Entry 8XB6 (electron microscopy, 3.70 A resolution); this record covers chains P and T of the 22 polymer chains in the assembly.

Chain P (and T):
Name: Major capsid protein
From: Acinetobacter phage SH-Ab 15497
Notes: chain T of this document is another copy of the same molecule, construct and numbering; everything in this record applies to it too
UniProt: A0A2H5BHF7 (A0A2H5BHF7_BPSHA); residue numbers follow UniProt; this construct covers 1-321
Amino-acid sequence (321 residues; numbered 1 to 321; the number before each row is that of its first residue):
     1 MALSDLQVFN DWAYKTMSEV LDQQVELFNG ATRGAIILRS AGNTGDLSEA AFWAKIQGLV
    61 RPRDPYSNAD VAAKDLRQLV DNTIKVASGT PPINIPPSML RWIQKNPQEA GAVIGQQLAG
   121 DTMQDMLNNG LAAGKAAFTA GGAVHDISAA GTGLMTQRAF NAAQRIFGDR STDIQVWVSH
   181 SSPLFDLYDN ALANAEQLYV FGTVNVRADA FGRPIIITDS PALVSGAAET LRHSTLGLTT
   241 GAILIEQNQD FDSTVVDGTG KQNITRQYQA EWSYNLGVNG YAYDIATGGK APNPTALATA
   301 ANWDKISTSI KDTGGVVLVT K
Unresolved in the structure: 1-8 (chain T: 1)

Chain P / chain T interface:
Pairs across the interface - 36 pairs, chain P then chain T:
  Gly-42(P) with Gln-104(T)
  Asn-43(P) with Gln-104(T), hydrogen bond (backbone-side chain)
  Thr-44(P) with Trp-12(T); Ile-103(T), hydrogen bond (side chain-backbone); Gln-104(T)
  Gly-45(P) with Trp-102(T), hydrogen bond (backbone-backbone)
  Asp-46(P) with Trp-102(T)
  Glu-49(P) with Phe-9(T)
  Trp-53(P) with Leu-6(T), hydrophobic
  Asp-75(P) with Ala-2(T), hydrogen bond (side chain-backbone); Asp-5(T)
  Leu-76(P) with Asp-5(T)
  Arg-77(P) with Asp-5(T)
  Gln-78(P) with Asp-5(T); Leu-6(T); Gln-7(T), hydrogen bond (side chain-backbone)
  Val-80(P) with Gln-7(T)
  Lys-85(P) with Trp-102(T), hydrogen bond (side chain-backbone)
  Ala-87(P) with Trp-102(T), hydrophobic
  Pro-92(P) with Gly-260(T)
  Gln-249(P) with Arg-101(T)
  Asp-250(P) with Arg-101(T)
  Asp-252(P) with Pro-97(T); Arg-101(T)
  Thr-254(P) with Asp-257(T); Ile-264(T)
  Val-256(P) with Asp-257(T); Thr-259(T)
  Gln-267(P) with Thr-259(T)
  Gln-269(P) with Thr-259(T); Lys-261(T), hydrogen bond (side chain-backbone); Gln-262(T); Asn-263(T); Ile-264(T)
  Ala-270(P) with Ile-264(T)
  Glu-271(P) with Ile-264(T)
Other interface residues (no listed pair), chain P (28 interface residues in all): Ala-51, Asn-248, Ser-273, Ala-291
Other interface residues (no listed pair), chain T (20 interface residues in all): Pro-107, Gly-258

Overview:
Chain P and chain T form an interface of 28 and 20 residues respectively; the contacts include 7 hydrogen
bonds. Polar contacts include Asn-43(P)/Gln-104(T), Thr-44(P)/Ile-103(T) and Asp-75(P)/Ala-2(T).
Both chains are Major capsid protein (Acinetobacter phage SH-Ab 15497). Entry 8XB6 (Portal-vertex of
SH-Ab15497 in C1 symmetry) was determined by electron microscopy.
